Entry 4Q15 (X-ray diffraction, 2.35 A resolution); this record covers chain A.

[Chain A]
Molecule: Proline--tRNA ligase
Source organism: Plasmodium falciparum
Notes: EC 6.1.1.15
UniProt: Q8I5R7 (SYP_PLAF7); numbering as in UniProt (aligned over 249-746)
Chain sequence (506 residues; numbered 241 to 746; the number before each row is that of its first residue):
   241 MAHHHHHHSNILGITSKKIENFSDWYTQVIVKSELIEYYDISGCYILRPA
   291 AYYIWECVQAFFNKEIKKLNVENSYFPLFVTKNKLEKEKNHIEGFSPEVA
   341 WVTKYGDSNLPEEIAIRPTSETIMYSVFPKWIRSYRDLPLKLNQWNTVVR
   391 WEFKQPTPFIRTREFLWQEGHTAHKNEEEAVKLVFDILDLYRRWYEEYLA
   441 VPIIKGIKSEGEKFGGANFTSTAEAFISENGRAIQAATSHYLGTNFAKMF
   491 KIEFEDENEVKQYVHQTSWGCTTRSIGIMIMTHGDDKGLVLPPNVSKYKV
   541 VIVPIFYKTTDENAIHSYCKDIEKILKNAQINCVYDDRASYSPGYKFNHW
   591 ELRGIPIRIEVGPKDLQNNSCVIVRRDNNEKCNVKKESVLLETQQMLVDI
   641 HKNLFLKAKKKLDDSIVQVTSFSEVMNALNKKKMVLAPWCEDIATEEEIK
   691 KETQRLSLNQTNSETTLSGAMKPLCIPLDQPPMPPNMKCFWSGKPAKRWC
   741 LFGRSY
Disordered / not traced: 241-250, 328-333, 548-549, 682-709
Sequence notes: expression tag (241-248)
Cystine bridges: C680-C729
Ligand contacts:
  - AMP-PNP (ANP; phosphoaminophosphonic acid-adenylate ester): R390, E392, F399, I400, R401, T402, F405, W407, Q475, A476, A477, T478, H480, G510, T512, R514
  - Halofuginone (HFG; 7-bromo-6-chloro-3-{3-[(2R,3S)-3-hydroxypiperidin-2-yl]-2-oxopropyl}quinazolin-4(3H)-one): L325, F335, E338, V339, P358, T359, E361, R390, W407, E409, H411, F454, T478, H480, S508, W509, G510
Curated features (UniProtKB/Swiss-Prot):
  - binding site (ATP): R390 to K394, R401 to F405, Q475 to A477, T512 to R514
  - binding site (L-proline): R390, H480
From the paper describing this entry:
  - conformationally variable residues (loop rearrangement, order/disorder transition): V389 to E404
  - binding site for AMP-PNP: R390, R401, F405

[Summary]
Ligands of chain A: AMP-PNP and Halofuginone. UniProt lists 16 ATP-binding residues and L-proline-binding
residues R390 and H480. The paper reports a binding site for AMP-PNP at R390, R401 and F405; conformational
variability at V389.
Chain A is Proline--tRNA ligase (Plasmodium falciparum); the structure, Crystal Structure of Prolyl-tRNA
synthetase (ProRS, Proline--tRNA ligase) from Plasmodium falciparum in complex with Halofuginone and ..., was
determined by X-ray diffraction (same publication as 5IFU, 4WI1 and 4NCX).
